Entry 8UD3 (electron microscopy, 2.67 A resolution); this record covers chains A and G of the 8 polymer chains in the assembly.

[Chain A]
Protein: Non-structural protein 15
Organism: Severe acute respiratory syndrome coronavirus 2
Notes: EC 4.6.1.-
Reference sequence: P0DTD1 (R1AB_SARS2); residues 1-346 here correspond to UniProt positions 6453-6798 (UniProt number = residue number + 6452)
Amino-acid sequence (359 residues; each row starts with the number of its first residue; numbers below 1 keep their minus sign (Met-12 is residue -12)):
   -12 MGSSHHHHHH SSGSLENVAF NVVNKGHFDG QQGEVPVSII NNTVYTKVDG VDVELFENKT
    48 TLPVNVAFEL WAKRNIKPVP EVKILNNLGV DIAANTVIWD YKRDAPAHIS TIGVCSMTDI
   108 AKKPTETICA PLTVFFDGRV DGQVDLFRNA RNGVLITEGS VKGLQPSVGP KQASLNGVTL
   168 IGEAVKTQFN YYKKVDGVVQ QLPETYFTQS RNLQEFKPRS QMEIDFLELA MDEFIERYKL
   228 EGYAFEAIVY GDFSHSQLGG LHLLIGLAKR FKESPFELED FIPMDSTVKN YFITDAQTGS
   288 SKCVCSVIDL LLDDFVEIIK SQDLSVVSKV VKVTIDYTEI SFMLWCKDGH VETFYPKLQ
Disordered / not traced: -12 to 0
Sequence notes: initiating methionine (-12); expression tag (-11 to 0); engineered mutation Ala234 (His6686 in P0DTD1)
Swiss-Prot annotation at these positions:
  - active site: His249 (Proton acceptor), Lys289 (For uridylate-specific endoribonuclease nsp15 activity)
  - binding site (uracil): Lys289 to Ser293, Thr340 to Lys344
  - site: Lys289 (Transition state stabilizer), Ser293 (Uracil recognition site), Gln346 (Cleavage)
From the paper describing this entry:
  - specificity-determining residues: Ser293
  - catalytic residues: His249 (citing earlier work)
  - binding site for the 35-nt RNA strand: Met330, Trp332
  - binding site for the 35-nt RNA strand (chain G): Glu145, Ser147
  - conformationally variable residues (loop rearrangement, order/disorder transition): Met330, Trp332, Lys334 to His337, Lys344 to Gln346

[Chain G]
Molecule: 35-nt RNA strand
Sequence (35 nucleotides; each row starts with the number of its first residue):
     1 UUUUUUUUUU UUUUUUUUUU GUCAUUCUCC UAAGA
Disordered / not traced: 18-35

[Interface between chain A and chain G]
Pairs across the interface - 15 pairs, chain A then chain G:
  Gln244(A) with U7(G), sugar contact
  His249(A) with U7(G), hydrogen bond to the base
  Lys289(A) with U7(G), hydrogen bond to the sugar
  Val291(A) with U7(G), base contact
  Cys292(A) with U7(G), base contact
  Ser293(A) with U7(G), hydrogen bond to the base
  Trp332(A) with U8(G), stacking on the base
  Lys334(A) with U9(G), hydrogen bond to the sugar
  Glu339(A) with U8(G), hydrogen bond to the sugar; U9(G), sugar contact
  Thr340(A) with U8(G), sugar contact
  Tyr342(A) with U6(G), hydrogen bond to the sugar; U7(G), base contact
  Lys344(A) with U6(G), hydrogen bond to the sugar; U7(G), base contact
Other interface residues (no listed pair), chain A (14 interface residues in all): Gly247, Pro343

[Summary]
14 residues of chain A and 4 residues of chain G are in contact; the contacts include 7 hydrogen bonds and 1
aromatic stacking contact. Among the polar pairs are His249(A)-U7(G), Ser293(A)-U7(G) and Lys289(A)-U7(G). The
paper reports the catalytic residue His249(A); a binding site for the 35-nt RNA strand at Met330(A) and
Trp332(A).
Chain A is Non-structural protein 15 (Severe acute respiratory syndrome coronavirus 2) and chain G is a 35-nt
RNA strand; the structure, SARS-CoV-2 Nsp15 bound to poly(A/U) RNA, consensus form, was determined by electron
microscopy (same publication as 8UD2, 8UD4 and 8UD5).
